5XC1 - chain A; structure by X-ray diffraction, 2.26 A resolution.

# Chain A
Protein: Beta-xylanase
From: Bacillus sp. NG-27
Notes: EC 3.2.1.8
Reference sequence: O30700 (O30700_9BACI); residues 1-354 here correspond to UniProt positions 52-405 (UniProt number = residue number + 51)
Sequence (355 residues; row label = number of the first residue in the row; numbering starts at 0):
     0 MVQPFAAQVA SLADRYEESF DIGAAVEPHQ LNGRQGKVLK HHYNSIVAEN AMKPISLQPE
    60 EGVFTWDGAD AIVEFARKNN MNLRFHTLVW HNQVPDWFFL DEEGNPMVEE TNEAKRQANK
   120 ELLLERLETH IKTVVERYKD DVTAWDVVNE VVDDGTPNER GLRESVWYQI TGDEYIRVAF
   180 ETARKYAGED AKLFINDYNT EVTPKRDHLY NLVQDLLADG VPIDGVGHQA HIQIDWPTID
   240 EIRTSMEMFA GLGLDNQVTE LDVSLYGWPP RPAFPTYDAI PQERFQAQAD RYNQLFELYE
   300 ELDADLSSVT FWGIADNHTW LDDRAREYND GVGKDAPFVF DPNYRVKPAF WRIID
Disordered / not traced: 0
Differences from the reference sequence: expression tag (0); engineered mutation Ala6 (Trp57 in O30700)
Ion coordination: Na+: Ser18, Asp302, Leu305; Mg2+: Asn292, Arg351, Asp354
Small-molecule neighbours: s-1,2-propanediol (PGO): Phe4, Ala5, Ala6, Arg33, Lys36, Val37, Tyr343
From the paper describing this entry:
  - binding site for s-1,2-propanediol: Ala6, Lys36
  - mutagenesis - W6A: increased binding to ethylene glycol

# In short
Chain A binds s-1,2-propanediol. Ser18, Asp302 and Leu305 form the Na+ site. Asn292, Arg351 and Asp354 form
the Mg2+ site. From the paper: a binding site for s-1,2-propanediol at Ala6 and Lys36; W6A increases binding
to ethylene glycol.
Chain A is Beta-xylanase (Bacillus sp. NG-27); the structure, Crystal structure of the complex of an aromatic
mutant (W6A) of an alkali thermostable GH10 Xylanase ..., was determined by X-ray diffraction (same
publication as 5XC0 and 5EFD).
